Entry 3CN2 (X-ray diffraction, 1.52 A resolution); this record covers chains A and B.

== Chain A (and B) ==
Name: Transthyretin
Source organism: Homo sapiens
Notes: chain B of this document is another copy of the same molecule, construct and numbering; everything in this record applies to it too
Reference sequence: P02766 (TTHY_HUMAN); residues 1-127 here correspond to UniProt positions 21-147 (UniProt number = residue number + 20)
Chain sequence (127 residues; each row starts with the number of its first residue):
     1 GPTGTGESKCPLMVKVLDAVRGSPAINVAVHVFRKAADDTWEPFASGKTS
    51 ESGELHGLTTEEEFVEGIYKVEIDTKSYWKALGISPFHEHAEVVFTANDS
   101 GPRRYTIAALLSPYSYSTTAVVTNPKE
Disordered / not traced: 1-10, 126-127 (chain B: 1-10, 125-127)
Ligand contacts: 3,5-dibromobiphenyl-4-ol (LJ3): Lys-15, Leu-17, Thr-106, Ala-108, Leu-110, Ser-117, Thr-119, Val-121

== How chain A and chain B interact ==
Residue-residue contacts - 38 pairs, chain A then chain B:
  Phe-87(A) with Phe-95(B), hydrophobic; Thr-96(B); Tyr-105(B), hydrophobic; Ile-107(B), hydrophobic; Ala-120(B), hydrophobic
  His-88(A) with Val-93(B); Val-94(B)
  Glu-89(A) with Val-94(B), hydrogen bond (backbone-backbone); Thr-96(B), hydrogen bond
  His-90(A) with Val-94(B)
  Glu-92(A) with Glu-92(B); Val-94(B); Tyr-116(B), hydrogen bond (backbone-side chain)
  Val-93(A) with His-88(B)
  Val-94(A) with His-88(B); Glu-89(B), hydrogen bond (backbone-backbone); His-90(B); Glu-92(B)
  Phe-95(A) with Phe-87(B), hydrophobic
  Thr-96(A) with Glu-89(B), hydrogen bond
  Tyr-105(A) with Phe-87(B), hydrophobic
  Ile-107(A) with Phe-87(B), hydrophobic
  Tyr-114(A) with Thr-119(B), hydrogen bond (backbone-side chain); Ala-120(B), hydrogen bond (backbone-backbone)
  Ser-115(A) with Thr-118(B), hydrogen bond (side chain-backbone); Thr-119(B)
  Tyr-116(A) with Glu-92(B), hydrogen bond (side chain-backbone); Ser-117(B); Thr-118(B), hydrogen bond (backbone-backbone)
  Ser-117(A) with Tyr-116(B); Ser-117(B), hydrogen bond
  Thr-118(A) with Ser-115(B), hydrogen bond (backbone-side chain); Tyr-116(B), hydrogen bond (backbone-backbone)
  Thr-119(A) with Tyr-114(B), hydrogen bond (side chain-backbone); Ser-115(B)
  Ala-120(A) with Phe-87(B), hydrophobic; Tyr-114(B), hydrogen bond (backbone-backbone)
  Val-122(A) with Phe-87(B), hydrophobic
Also at the interface, not in a pair above, chain A (21 interface residues in all): Ile-68, Lys-76
Also at the interface, not in a pair above, chain B (21 interface residues in all): Ile-68, Lys-76, Val-122

== Overview ==
The chain A/chain B interface involves 21 residues from each chain, with 15 hydrogen bonds. Polar pairs
include Glu-89(A)/Thr-96(B), Glu-92(A)/Tyr-116(B) and Tyr-114(A)/Thr-119(B). Chain A binds
3,5-dibromobiphenyl-4-ol.
Chain A and chain B are both Transthyretin (Homo sapiens); the structure, Human transthyretin (TTR) in complex
with 3,5-Dibromo-4-hydroxybiphenyl, was determined by X-ray diffraction, deposited together with 3CN0, 3CN1,
3CN3 and 3CN4.
